Entry 3O83 (X-ray diffraction, 1.90 A resolution); this record covers chain A.

[Chain A]
Protein: Peptide arylation enzyme
Organism: Acinetobacter baumannii
Notes: EC 6.2.1.-; fragment: BasE
Reference sequence: B2HVG8 (B2HVG8_ACIBC); numbering as in UniProt (aligned over 1-542)
Amino-acid sequence (544 residues; each row starts with the number of its first residue; numbers below 1 keep their minus sign (Gly-1 is residue -1)):
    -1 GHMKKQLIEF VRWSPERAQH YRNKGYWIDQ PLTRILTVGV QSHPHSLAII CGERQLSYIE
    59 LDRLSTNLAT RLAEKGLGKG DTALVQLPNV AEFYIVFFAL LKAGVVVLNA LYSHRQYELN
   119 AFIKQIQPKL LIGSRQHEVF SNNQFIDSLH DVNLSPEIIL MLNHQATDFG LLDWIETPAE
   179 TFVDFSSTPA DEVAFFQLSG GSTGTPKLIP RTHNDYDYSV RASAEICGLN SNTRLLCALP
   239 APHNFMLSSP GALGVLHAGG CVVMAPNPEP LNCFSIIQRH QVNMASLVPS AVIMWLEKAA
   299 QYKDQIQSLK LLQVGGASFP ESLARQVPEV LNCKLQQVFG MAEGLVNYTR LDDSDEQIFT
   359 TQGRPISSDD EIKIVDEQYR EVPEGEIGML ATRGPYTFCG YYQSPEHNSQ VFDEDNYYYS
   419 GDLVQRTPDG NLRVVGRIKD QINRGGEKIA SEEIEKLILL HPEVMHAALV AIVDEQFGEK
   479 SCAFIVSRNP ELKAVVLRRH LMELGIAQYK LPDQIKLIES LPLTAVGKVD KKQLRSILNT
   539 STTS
Unresolved in the structure: -1 to 2, 200-201, 438-542
Differences from the reference sequence: expression tag (-1 to 0); engineered mutation Leu45 (Pro in B2HVG8)
Metal / ion sites: Ca2+ site 1: Gln53, Glu58; Ca2+ site 2: Gln305, Leu307, Asn330; Ca2+ site 3 near Glu327 (its only coordinating residue here)
Ligand contacts: IXN (2-(4-dodecyl-1H-1,2,3-triazol-1-yl)-5'-O-{[(2-hydroxyphenyl)carbonyl]sulfamoyl}adenosine): Gly198, His241, Asn242, Phe243, Ser247, Gly313, Gly314, Ala315, Ser316, Phe317, Val336, Phe337, Gly338, Met339, Ala340, Glu341, Val344, Gln360, Ser418, Asp420, Val432, Val433, Gly434, Arg435
From the paper describing this entry:
  - binding site for IXN: Gly314, Ala315, Ser316, Val432, Val433, Lys437
  - specificity-determining residues: Ser247, Val344 (by similarity / conservation)

[Summary]
Ligands of chain A: compound IXN. The Ca2+ site 1 is built by Gln53 and Glu58. Gln305, Leu307 and Asn330
coordinate Ca2+ site 2. The paper reports a binding site for IXN at Gly314, Ala315 and Ser316 among others;
specificity determinants Ser247 and Val344.
Chain A is Peptide arylation enzyme (Acinetobacter baumannii); the structure, Structure of BasE N-terminal
domain from Acinetobacter baumannii bound to
2-(4-n-dodecyl-1,2,3-triazol-1-yl)-5'-O-[N-(2-hydroxybenzoyl)sulfamoyl]adenosine, was determined by X-ray
diffraction, deposited together with 3O82 and 3O84.
